Entry 8G10 (X-ray diffraction, 2.47 A resolution); this record covers chains C and I of the 6 polymer chains in the assembly.

Chain C:
Name: Cyclic GMP-AMP synthase
Source organism: Mus musculus
Notes: EC 2.7.7.86; fragment: catalytic domain, residues 147-507
UniProt: Q8C6L5 (CGAS_MOUSE); residues 147-507 here = UniProt positions 147-507
Amino-acid sequence (364 residues; each row starts with the number of its first residue):
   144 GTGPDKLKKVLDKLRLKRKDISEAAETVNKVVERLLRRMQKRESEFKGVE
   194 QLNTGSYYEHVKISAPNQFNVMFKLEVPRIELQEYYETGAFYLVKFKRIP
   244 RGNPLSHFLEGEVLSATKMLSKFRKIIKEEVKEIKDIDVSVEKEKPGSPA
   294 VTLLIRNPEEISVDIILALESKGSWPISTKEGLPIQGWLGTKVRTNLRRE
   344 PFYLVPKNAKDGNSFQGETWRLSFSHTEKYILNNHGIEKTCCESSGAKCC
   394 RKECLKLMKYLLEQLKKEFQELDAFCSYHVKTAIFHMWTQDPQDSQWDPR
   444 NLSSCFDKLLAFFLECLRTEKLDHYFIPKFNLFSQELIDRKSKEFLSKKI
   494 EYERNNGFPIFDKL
Disordered / not traced: 144-148, 240-246, 353-358
Differences from the reference sequence: expression tag (144-146); engineered mutation Gln211 (Glu in Q8C6L5), Asn213 (Asp in Q8C6L5)
Metal / ion sites: Mg2+: Gln211, Asn213 (together with GTP); Zn2+: His378, Cys384, Cys385, Cys392
Residues lining bound ligands:
  - GTP (guanosine-5'-triphosphate), molecule 1: Thr197, Gln211, Asn213, Met215, Pro289, Gly290, Ser291, Pro292, Ala293, Asp307, Ile309, Val348, Lys350, Arg364, Ser366, Ser368
  - GTP, molecule 2: Gly198, Ser199, Glu202, Lys205, Gln211, Asn213, Arg364, Leu365, Ser368, Glu371, Lys402, Ser420, Tyr421, Lys424, His467
Reported in the primary citation:
  - mutagenesis - E211Q/D213N/K382E: decreased binding to dsDNA
  - specificity-determining residues: His467 (proposed by the authors, not directly observed)
  - mutagenesis - R364A (33-fold), H467A: decreased catalytic activity on ATP/GTP
  - mutagenesis - H467A (2-fold): increased catalytic activity on GTP/GTP
  - specificity-determining residues: Ile309, Arg364
  - mutagenesis - R364A (10-fold): decreased catalytic activity on GTP/GTP
  - mutagenesis - R364A (4-fold): increased catalytic activity on ATP/ATP
  - mutagenesis - E211Q/D213N: abolished catalytic activity

Chain I:
Molecule: Palindromic DNA18
Sequence (18 nucleotides; numbered 1 to 18; the number before each row is that of its first residue):
     1 ATCTGTACATGTACAGAT

Chain C / chain I interface:
Contacting residue pairs - 12 pairs, chain C then chain I:
  Arg158(C) - DT12(I)  salt bridge to the phosphate
  Leu159(C) - DT12(I)  sugar contact
  Lys160(C) - DT12(I)  phosphate contact
  Lys160(C) - DA13(I)  phosphate contact
  Arg161(C) - DT12(I)  hydrogen bond to the phosphate
  Arg161(C) - DA13(I)  hydrogen bond to the sugar
  Arg180(C) - DC3(I)  salt bridge to the phosphate
  His203(C) - DT10(I)  phosphate contact
  His203(C) - DG11(I)  phosphate contact
  Glu386(C) - DT10(I)  phosphate contact
  Lys395(C) - DT10(I)  phosphate contact
  Lys395(C) - DG11(I)  salt bridge to the phosphate
Other interface residues (no listed pair), chain C (14 interface residues in all): Ile164, Gln183, Lys184, Lys190, Cys385, Lys399
Other interface residues (no listed pair), chain I (7 interface residues in all): DA1, DT2

In short:
14 residues of chain C and 7 residues of chain I are in contact; the contacts include 2 hydrogen bonds and 3
salt bridges. Polar contacts include Arg161(C)-DA13(I), Arg161(C)-DT12(I) and Arg158(C)-DT12(I). From the
paper: R364A and H467A of chain C reduce catalytic activity on ATP/GTP; specificity determinants His467(C),
Ile309(C) and Arg364(C); 4 substitutions were tested in all.
Chain C is Cyclic GMP-AMP synthase (Mus musculus) and chain I is Palindromic DNA18; the structure, Structure
of Ternary Complex of cGAS with dsDNA and Bound ITP and GTP, was determined by X-ray diffraction together with
7UUX, 7UXW, 7UYQ, 7UYZ, 7UZR, 7V0W and 14 further entries from the same study.
